PDB entry 5X8P | electron microscopy, 3.40 A resolution | chains l and a of the 58 polymer chains in the assembly

Chain l:
Protein: 30S ribosomal protein S12, chloroplastic
Source organism: Spinacia oleracea
UniProt: P62128 (RR12_SPIOL); numbering as in UniProt (aligned over 1-123)
Chain sequence (123 residues; row label = number of the first residue in the row):
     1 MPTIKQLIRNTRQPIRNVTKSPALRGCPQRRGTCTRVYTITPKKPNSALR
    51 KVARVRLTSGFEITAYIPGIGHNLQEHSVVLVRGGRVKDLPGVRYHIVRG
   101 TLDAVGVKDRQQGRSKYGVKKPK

Chain a:
Molecule: 16S rRNA
Source organism: Spinacia oleracea
Sequence (1491 nucleotides; numbered 1 to 1491; the number before each row is that of its first residue):
     1 UCUCAUGGAGAGUUCGAUCCUGGCUCAGGAUGAACGCUGGCGGCAUGCUU
    51 AACACAUGCAAGUCGGACGGGAAGUGGUGUUUCCAGUGGCGGACGGGUGA
   101 GUAACGCGUAAGAACCUGCCCUUGGGAGGGGAACAACAGCUGGAAACGGC
   151 UGCUAAUACCCCGUAGGCUGAGAAGCAAAAGGAGGAAUCCGCCCGAGGAG
   201 GGGCUCGCGUCUGAUUAGCUAGUUGGUGAGGUAAUAGCUUACCAAGGCGA
   251 UGAUCAGUAGCUGGUCCGAGAGGAUGAUCAGCCACACUGGGACUGAGACA
   301 CGGCCCAGACUCCUACGGGAGGCAGCAGUGGGGAAUUUUCCGCAAUGGGC
   351 GAAAGCCUGACGGAGCAAUGCCGCGUGGAGGCAGAAGGCCCACGGGUCGU
   401 GAACUUCUUUUCCCGGAGAAGAAGCAAUGACGGUAUCCGGGGAAUAAGCA
   451 UCGGCUAACUCUGUGCCAGCAGCCGCGGUAAGACAGAGGAUGCAAGCGUU
   501 AUCCGGAAUGAUUGGGCGUAAAGCGUCUGUAGGUGGCUUUUUAAGUCCGC
   551 CGUCAAAUCCCAGGGCUCAACCCUGGACAGGCGGUGGAAACUACCAAGCU
   601 GGAGUACGGUAGGGGCAGAGGGAAUUUCCGGUGGAGCGGUGAAAUGCGUA
   651 GAGAUCGGAAAGAACACCAACGGCGAAAGCACUCUGCUGGGCCGACACUG
   701 ACACUGAGAGACGAAAGCUAGGGGAGCGAAUGGGAUUAGAUACCCCAGUA
   751 GUCCUAGCCGUAAACGAUGGAUACUAGGCGCUGUGCGUAUCGACCCGUGC
   801 AGUGUUGUAGCUAACGCGUUAAGUAUCCCGCCUGGGGAGUACGUUCGCAA
   851 GAAUGAAACUCAAAGGAAUUGACGGGGGCCCGCACAAGCGGUGGAGCAUG
   901 UGGUUUAAUUCGAUGCAAAGCGAAGAACCUUACCAGGGCUUGACAUGCCG
   951 CGAAUCCUCUUGAAAGAGAGGGGUGCCUUCGGGAACGCGGACACAGGUGG
  1001 UGCAUGGCUGUCGUCAGCUCGUGCCGUAAGGUGUUGGGUUAAGUCCCGCA
  1051 ACGAGCGCAACCCUCGUGUUUAGUUGCCAACGUUGAGUUUGGAACCCUGA
  1101 ACAGACUGCCGGUGAUAAGCCGGAGGAAGGUGAGGAUGACGUCAAGUCAU
  1151 CAUGCCCCUUAUGCCCUGGGCGACACACGUGCUACAAUGGCCGGGACAAA
  1201 GGGUCGCGAUCCCGCGAGGGUGAGCUAACCCCAAAAACCCGUCCUCAGUU
  1251 CGGAUUGCAGGCUGCAACUCGCCUGCAUGAAGCCGGAAUCGCUAGUAAUC
  1301 GCCGGUCAGCCAUACGGCGGUGAAUUCGUUCCCGGGCCUUGUACACACCG
  1351 CCCGUCACACUAUGGGAGCUGGCCAUGCCCGAAGUCGUUACCUUAACCGC
  1401 AAGGAGGGGGAUGCCGAAGGCAGGGCUAGUGACUGGAGUGAAGUCGUAAC
  1451 AAGGUAGCCGUACUGGAAGGUGCGGCUGGAUCACCUCCUUU
Not modelled in the structure: 1-2, 76-78, 1084-1086, 1489-1491
What the authors report for this chain:
  - contacts within the chain: A1441-A1442 (pi stacking)

Chain l / chain a interface:
Pairs across the interface - 101 pairs, chain l then chain a:
  Met1(l) with G515(a), base contact; G516(a), hydrogen bond to the base; C831(a), hydrogen bond to the base; C832(a), base contact
  Pro2(l) with C829(a), phosphate contact
  Ile4(l) with G533(a), sugar contact; C828(a), phosphate contact; C829(a), phosphate contact
  Lys5(l) with G532(a), hydrogen bond to the sugar; G533(a), hydrogen bond to the sugar; C829(a), phosphate contact
  Gln6(l) with C829(a), base contact; G830(a), hydrogen bond to the base; C831(a), hydrogen bond to the base
  Leu7(l) with U512(a), phosphate contact
  Arg9(l) with G830(a), salt bridge to the phosphate
  Arg12(l) with G510(a), hydrogen bond to the base; C832(a), salt bridge to the phosphate; U833(a), salt bridge to the phosphate
  Pro14(l) with G510(a), sugar contact
  Arg16(l) with C503(a), salt bridge to the phosphate
  Asn17(l) with C504(a), hydrogen bond to the phosphate
  Thr19(l) with U502(a), phosphate contact
  Ser21(l) with A501(a), sugar contact
  Gly26(l) with A501(a), sugar contact
  Cys27(l) with A334(a), base contact; A501(a), sugar contact
  Pro28(l) with A334(a), base contact; U500(a), hydrogen bond to the sugar; A501(a), sugar contact
  Gln29(l) with A34(a), hydrogen bond to the base; C35(a), hydrogen bond to the sugar; A334(a), base contact
  Arg30(l) with G333(a), phosphate contact; A334(a), phosphate contact
  Arg31(l) with A334(a), hydrogen bond to the phosphate
  Lys43(l) with C861(a), salt bridge to the phosphate
  Lys44(l) with A1441(a), sugar contact
  Pro45(l) with C466(a), base contact
  Asn46(l) with C466(a), base contact; G475(a), base contact; C476(a), hydrogen bond to the base; G477(a), base contact
  Ser47(l) with C466(a), hydrogen bond to the phosphate; C467(a), hydrogen bond to the phosphate; G477(a), hydrogen bond to the base
  Ala48(l) with A468(a), phosphate contact
  Leu49(l) with A468(a), hydrogen bond to the phosphate
  Arg50(l) with G469(a), hydrogen bond to the base; C470(a), base contact; A471(a), base contact
  Lys51(l) with G469(a), salt bridge to the phosphate
  Thr58(l) with G333(a), phosphate contact; A334(a), hydrogen bond to the phosphate
  Tyr66(l) with C470(a), hydrogen bond to the phosphate
  Pro68(l) with C470(a), phosphate contact
  Gly69(l) with G469(a), phosphate contact; C470(a), hydrogen bond to the phosphate
  Ile70(l) with A468(a), sugar contact; G469(a), phosphate contact
  Arg83(l) with U499(a), hydrogen bond to the sugar
  Gly84(l) with U500(a), phosphate contact; A501(a), phosphate contact
  Gly85(l) with A501(a), phosphate contact
  Arg86(l) with C473(a), salt bridge to the phosphate
  Val87(l) with A471(a), base contact
  Lys88(l) with A471(a), base contact; C474(a), salt bridge to the phosphate
  Asp89(l) with C470(a), hydrogen bond to the base; A471(a), hydrogen bond to the base; G475(a), base contact
  Gly92(l) with U860(a), phosphate contact
  Arg94(l) with U860(a), salt bridge to the phosphate
  Val98(l) with C35(a), sugar contact
  Arg110(l) with A485(a), salt bridge to the phosphate; G486(a), phosphate contact
  Gln111(l) with G486(a), hydrogen bond to the phosphate; A487(a), phosphate contact
  Gln112(l) with G486(a), hydrogen bond to the phosphate; A487(a), hydrogen bond to the phosphate
  Gly113(l) with A450(a), phosphate contact
  Arg114(l) with G36(a), sugar contact; C37(a), sugar contact; C449(a), salt bridge to the phosphate; A450(a), hydrogen bond to the phosphate
  Ser115(l) with G36(a), hydrogen bond to the sugar; C37(a), sugar contact; C449(a), hydrogen bond to the phosphate; A450(a), hydrogen bond to the phosphate
  Lys116(l) with A450(a), hydrogen bond to the phosphate; U451(a), salt bridge to the phosphate; G498(a), sugar contact
  Tyr117(l) with C470(a), sugar contact
  Gly118(l) with G36(a), hydrogen bond to the sugar
  Val119(l) with C37(a), sugar contact
  Lys120(l) with C37(a), phosphate contact; U38(a), phosphate contact
  Lys121(l) with C37(a), phosphate contact; U38(a), hydrogen bond to the phosphate; G448(a), sugar contact; C449(a), phosphate contact
Also at the interface, not in a pair above, chain l (62 interface residues in all): Thr3, Thr11, Gln13, Lys20, Arg54, Leu81, Pro91
Also at the interface, not in a pair above, chain a (52 interface residues in all): U25, A33, C827, A862, U1361

In short:
62 residues of chain l and 52 residues of chain a are in contact; the contacts include 34 hydrogen bonds and
12 salt bridges. Polar contacts include Met1(l)-G516(a), Met1(l)-C831(a) and Gln6(l)-G830(a). From the paper:
contacts within the chain involving A1441(a) and A1442(a).
Chain l is 30S ribosomal protein S12, chloroplastic and chain a is 16S rRNA, both from Spinacia oleracea; the
structure, Structure of the 70S chloroplast ribosome from spinach, was determined by electron microscopy
together with 5X8R and 5X8T from the same study.
